Entry 3P82 (X-ray diffraction, 2.20 A resolution); this record covers chain A.

== Chain A ==
Name: Pentaerythritol tetranitrate reductase
From: Enterobacter cloacae
Notes: EC 1.6.99.1
UniProt: P71278 (P71278_ENTCL); residues 0-364 here correspond to UniProt positions 1-365 (UniProt number = residue number + 1)
Amino-acid sequence (365 residues; row label = number of the first residue in the row; numbering starts at 0):
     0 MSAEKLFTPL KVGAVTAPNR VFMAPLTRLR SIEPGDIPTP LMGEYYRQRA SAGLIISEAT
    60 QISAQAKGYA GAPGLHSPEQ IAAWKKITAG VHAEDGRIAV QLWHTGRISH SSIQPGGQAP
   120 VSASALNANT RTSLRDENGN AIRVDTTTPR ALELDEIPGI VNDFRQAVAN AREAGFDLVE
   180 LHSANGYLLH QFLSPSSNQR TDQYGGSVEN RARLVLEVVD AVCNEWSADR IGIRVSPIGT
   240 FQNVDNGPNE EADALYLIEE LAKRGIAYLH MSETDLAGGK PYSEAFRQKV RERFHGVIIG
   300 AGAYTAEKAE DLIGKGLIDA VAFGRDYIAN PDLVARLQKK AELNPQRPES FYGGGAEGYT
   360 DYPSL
Unresolved in the structure: 0-2
Differences from the reference sequence: engineered mutation Asn-184 (His185 in P71278)
Residues lining bound ligands: FMN (flavin mononucleotide): Ala-23, Pro-24, Leu-25, Thr-26, Glu-57, Ala-58, Gln-100, His-181, Asn-184, Arg-233, Ser-271, Leu-275, Ala-300, Gly-301, Ala-302, Tyr-303, Ala-321, Phe-322, Gly-323, Arg-324, Ile-327, Phe-350, Tyr-351

== Summary ==
Chain A binds flavin mononucleotide.
Chain A is Pentaerythritol tetranitrate reductase (Enterobacter cloacae); the structure, H184N mutant of
pentaerythritol tetranitrate reductase containing bound acetate ion, was determined by X-ray diffraction,
deposited together with 3P74, 3P7Y, 3P80 and 3P81.
